4IF7 - chain A; structure by X-ray diffraction, 2.00 A resolution.

# Chain A
Name: Methionine aminopeptidase 2
Source organism: Mycobacterium tuberculosis
Notes: EC 3.4.11.18
Reference sequence: P0A5J2 (AMPM2_MYCTU); numbering as in UniProt (aligned over 1-285)
Sequence (291 residues; numbered -5 to 285; the number before each row is that of its first residue; numbers below 1 keep their minus sign (His-5 is residue -5)):
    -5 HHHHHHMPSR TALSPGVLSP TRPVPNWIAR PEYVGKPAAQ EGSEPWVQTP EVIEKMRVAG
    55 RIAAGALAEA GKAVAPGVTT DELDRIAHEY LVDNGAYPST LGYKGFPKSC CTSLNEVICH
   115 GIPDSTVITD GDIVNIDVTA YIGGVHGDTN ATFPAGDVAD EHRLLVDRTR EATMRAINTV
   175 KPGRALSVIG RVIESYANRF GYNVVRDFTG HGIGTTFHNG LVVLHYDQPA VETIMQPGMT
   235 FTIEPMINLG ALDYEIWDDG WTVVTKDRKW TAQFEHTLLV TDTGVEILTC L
Disordered / not traced: -5 to 3
Modified residues: Cys284 (s-methyl-thio-cysteine; SCH)
Sequence notes: expression tag (-5 to 0)
Ion coordination: Co2+ site 1: Asp131, Asp142, Glu269 (together with S-methylsulfanyl-homocystein); Co2+ site 2: Asp142, His205, Glu238, Glu269 (together with S-methylsulfanyl-homocystein)
Ligand contacts: S-methylsulfanyl-homocystein (HCM; (2S)-2-amino-4-(methyldisulfanyl)butanoic acid): Thr94, Tyr97, Phe100, Cys105, His114, Asp131, Thr133, Asp142, His205, Phe211, His212, Glu238, Trp255, Glu269

# Overview
Chain A binds S-methylsulfanyl-homocystein. Asp131, Asp142 and Glu269 form the Co2+ site 1. The Co2+ site 2 is
built by Asp142, His205, Glu238 and Glu269.
Chain A is Methionine aminopeptidase 2 (Mycobacterium tuberculosis); the structure, Mycobacterium Tuberculosis
Methionine aminopeptidase Type 1c in complex with homocysteine-methyl disulfide, was determined by X-ray
diffraction, deposited together with 4OOK, 4IDY and 4IEC.
